Entry 6XJY (X-ray diffraction, 2.16 A resolution); this record covers chains H and L of the 3 polymer chains in the assembly.

Chain H:
Protein: Fab HAVx Heavy Chain
Source organism: Homo sapiens
Notes: antibody fragment or engineered binder
Sequence (258 residues; each row starts with the number of its first residue; numbers below 1 keep their minus sign (Met-22 is residue -22)):
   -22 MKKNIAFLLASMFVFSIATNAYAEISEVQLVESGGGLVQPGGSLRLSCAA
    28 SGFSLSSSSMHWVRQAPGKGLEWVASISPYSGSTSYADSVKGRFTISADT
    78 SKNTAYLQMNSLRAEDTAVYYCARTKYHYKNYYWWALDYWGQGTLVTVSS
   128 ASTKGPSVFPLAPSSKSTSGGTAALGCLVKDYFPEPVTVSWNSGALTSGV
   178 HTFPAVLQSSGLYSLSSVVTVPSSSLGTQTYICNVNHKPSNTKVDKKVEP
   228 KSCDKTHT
Unresolved in the structure: -22 to 3, 229-235
Disulfides: Cys25-Cys99, Cys154-Cys210

Chain L:
Protein: Fab HAVx Light Chain
Source organism: Homo sapiens
Notes: antibody fragment or engineered binder
Sequence (238 residues; each row starts with the number of its first residue; numbers below 1 keep their minus sign (Met-22 is residue -22)):
   -22 MKKNIAFLLASMFVFSIATNAYASDIQMTQSPSSLSASVGDRVTITCRAS
    28 QSVYYSVAWYQQKPGKAPKLLIYSASYLYSGVPSRFSGSRSGTDFTLTIS
    78 SLQPEDFATYYCQQYRRRPITFGQGTKVEIKRTVAAPSVFIFPPSDEQLK
   128 SGTASVVCLLNNFYPREAKVQWKVDNALQSGNSQESVTEQDSKDSTYSLS
   178 STLTLSKADYEKHKVYACEVTHQGLSSPVTKSFNRGEC
Unresolved in the structure: -22 to 0, 215
Disulfides: Cys24-Cys89, Cys135-Cys195

Chain H / chain L interface:
Pairs across the interface (72; chain H residue first):
  Val40(H) - Phe99(L)  hydrophobic
  Gln42(H) - Gln39(L)  hydrogen bond
  Gln42(H) - Tyr88(L)  hydrogen bond
  Lys46(H) - Tyr88(L)
  Gly47(H) - Tyr88(L)
  Gly47(H) - Gln101(L)  hydrogen bond (backbone-side chain)
  Leu48(H) - Tyr88(L)  hydrophobic
  Leu48(H) - Phe99(L)
  Trp50(H) - Pro96(L)  hydrophobic
  Trp50(H) - Ile97(L)  hydrophobic
  Trp50(H) - Phe99(L)
  Ser62(H) - Arg95(L)
  Tyr98(H) - Gln39(L)  hydrogen bond
  Tyr98(H) - Lys43(L)  hydrogen bond (side chain-backbone)
  Tyr110(H) - Ser33(L)
  Trp111(H) - Tyr92(L)
  Trp112(H) - Tyr50(L)  hydrophobic
  Trp112(H) - Tyr92(L)  hydrophobic
  Ala113(H) - Ala35(L)  hydrophobic
  Ala113(H) - Tyr37(L)
  Ala113(H) - Leu47(L)  hydrophobic
  Leu114(H) - Tyr37(L)  hydrogen bond (backbone-side chain)
  Leu114(H) - Leu47(L)
  Asp115(H) - Leu47(L)
  Asp115(H) - Tyr56(L)
  Trp117(H) - Tyr37(L)
  Trp117(H) - Ala44(L)  hydrophobic
  Trp117(H) - Pro45(L)
  Trp117(H) - Phe99(L)  hydrophobic
  Gly118(H) - Ala44(L)
  Val135(H) - Glu124(L)
  Phe136(H) - Ser122(L)
  Phe136(H) - Glu124(L)
  Phe136(H) - Gln125(L)
  Pro137(H) - Ser122(L)
  Leu138(H) - Phe119(L)
  Leu138(H) - Val134(L)  hydrophobic
  Ala139(H) - Phe119(L)
  Ser141(H) - Ile118(L)
  Lys143(H) - Ser209(L)  hydrogen bond (side chain-backbone)
  Ser144(H) - Phe117(L)
  Ser144(H) - Ile118(L)  hydrogen bond (side chain-backbone)
  Ser146(H) - Ser115(L)
  Ser146(H) - Phe117(L)
  Ala151(H) - Phe117(L)  hydrophobic
  Ala151(H) - Phe119(L)
  Ala151(H) - Leu136(L)  hydrophobic
  Leu152(H) - Phe119(L)  hydrophobic
  Leu155(H) - Ser132(L)
  Lys157(H) - Gln125(L)
  Lys157(H) - Thr130(L)
  Lys157(H) - Ser132(L)  hydrogen bond
  His178(H) - Asn138(L)  hydrogen bond
  His178(H) - Asn139(L)  hydrogen bond
  His178(H) - Ser175(L)  hydrogen bond
  Phe180(H) - Leu136(L)  hydrophobic
  Phe180(H) - Ser163(L)
  Phe180(H) - Thr165(L)
  Phe180(H) - Ser175(L)
  Phe180(H) - Leu176(L)
  Phe180(H) - Ser177(L)
  Pro181(H) - Ser163(L)  hydrogen bond (backbone-side chain)
  Pro181(H) - Val164(L)
  Val183(H) - Gln161(L)
  Val183(H) - Glu162(L)
  Val183(H) - Ser163(L)
  Leu184(H) - Gln161(L)  hydrogen bond (backbone-side chain)
  Gln185(H) - Gln161(L)
  Ser193(H) - Ser177(L)  hydrogen bond
  Val195(H) - Leu136(L)  hydrophobic
  Thr197(H) - Asn138(L)
  Lys223(H) - Glu124(L)  salt bridge
Interface residues without a listed pair, chain H (46 interface residues in all): Glu49, Arg101, Pro140, Thr145, Thr149, Ala150, Thr179
Interface residues without a listed pair, chain L (45 interface residues in all): Lys46, Gln90, Val116, Ser128, Thr181, Phe210

Overview:
Chain H and chain L form an interface of 46 and 45 residues respectively; the contacts include 15 hydrogen
bonds and 1 salt bridge. Polar contacts include Lys223(H)-Glu124(L), Gln42(H)-Gln39(L) and Gln42(H)-Tyr88(L).
Here chain H is Fab HAVx Heavy Chain and chain L is Fab HAVx Light Chain, both from Homo sapiens. Entry 6XJY
(Crystal structure of a self-alkylating ribozyme - short time incubation with the epoxide substrate) was
determined by X-ray diffraction (same publication as 6XJQ, 6XJW and 6XJZ).
